6KAU - chains A and B of the 4 polymer chains in the assembly; structure by X-ray diffraction, 1.60 A resolution.

== Chain A ==
Name: Hemoglobin subunit alpha
From: Homo sapiens
UniProt: P69905 (HBA_HUMAN); residues 1-141 here correspond to UniProt positions 2-142 (UniProt number = residue number + 1)
Amino-acid sequence (141 residues; row label = number of the first residue in the row):
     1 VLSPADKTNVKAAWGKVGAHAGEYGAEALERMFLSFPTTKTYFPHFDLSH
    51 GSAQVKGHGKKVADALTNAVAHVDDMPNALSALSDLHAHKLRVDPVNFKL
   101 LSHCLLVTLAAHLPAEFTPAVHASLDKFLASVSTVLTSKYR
UniProt features mapped onto this chain:
  - binding site (O2): H58
  - binding site (heme b): H87
  - site: T8, N9 (Microbial infection: Cleavage), K11 (Not glycated), A13, W14 (Microbial infection: Cleavage), Y24, G25 (Microbial infection: Cleavage), L29, E30 (Microbial infection: Cleavage), H45, F46 (Microbial infection: Cleavage), D47, L48 (Microbial infection: Cleavage), S52, A53 (Microbial infection: Cleavage), V55, K56 (Microbial infection: Cleavage), K56 (Not glycated), G59, K60 (Microbial infection: Cleavage), K60 (Not glycated), K90 (Not glycated), L91, R92 (Microbial infection: Cleavage), K99 (Not glycated), L106, V107 (Microbial infection: Cleavage), T108, L109 (Microbial infection: Cleavage), V121, H122 (Microbial infection: Cleavage), S133, T134 (Microbial infection: Cleavage)
  - modified residue: S3 (Phosphoserine), K7 (N6-succinyllysine), T8 (Phosphothreonine), K11 (N6-succinyllysine), K16 (N6-acetyllysine), Y24 (Phosphotyrosine), S35 (Phosphoserine), K40 (N6-succinyllysine), S49 (Phosphoserine), S102 (Phosphoserine), T108 (Phosphothreonine), S124 (Phosphoserine), S131 (Phosphoserine), T134 (Phosphothreonine), T137 (Phosphothreonine), S138 (Phosphoserine)
  - glycosylation (N-linked (Glc) (glycation) lysine): K7, K16, K40, K61

== Chain B ==
Name: Hemoglobin subunit beta
From: Homo sapiens
UniProt: P68871 (HBB_HUMAN); residues 1-146 here correspond to UniProt positions 2-147 (UniProt number = residue number + 1)
Amino-acid sequence (146 residues; row label = number of the first residue in the row):
     1 VHLTPEEKSAVTALWGKVNVDEVGGEALGRLLVVYPWTQRFFESFGDLST
    51 PDAVMGNPKVKAHGKKVLGAFSDGLAHLDNLKGTFATLSELHCDKLHVDP
   101 ENFRLLGNVLVCVLAHHFGKEFTPPVQAAYQKVVAGVANALAHKYH
UniProt features mapped onto this chain:
  - binding site ((2R)-2,3-bisphosphoglycerate): V1, H2, K82, H143
  - binding site (heme b): H63, H92
  - site: E7, K8 (Microbial infection: Cleavage), G25, E26 (Microbial infection: Cleavage), G29, R30 (Microbial infection: Cleavage), Y35, P36 (Microbial infection: Cleavage), W37, T38 (Microbial infection: Cleavage), F45, G46 (Microbial infection: Cleavage), D52, A53 (Microbial infection: Cleavage), G56, N57 (Microbial infection: Cleavage), K59 (Not glycated), F71, S72 (Microbial infection: Cleavage), G74, L75 (Microbial infection: Cleavage), K82 (Not glycated), T84, F85 (Microbial infection: Cleavage), H92, C93 (Microbial infection: Cleavage), K95 (Not glycated), R104, L105 (Microbial infection: Cleavage), L110, V111 (Microbial infection: Cleavage), G119, K120 (Microbial infection: Cleavage), F122, T123 (Microbial infection: Cleavage), A128, A129 (Microbial infection: Cleavage) and 2 more in UniProt
  - modified residue: V1 (N-acetylvaline), S9 (Phosphoserine), T12 (Phosphothreonine), S44 (Phosphoserine), T50 (Phosphothreonine), K59 (N6-acetyllysine), K82 (N6-acetyllysine), T87 (Phosphothreonine), C93 (S-nitrosocysteine), K144 (N6-acetyllysine)
  - glycosylation: V1 (N-linked (Glc) (glycation) valine), K8 (N-linked (Glc) (glycation) lysine), K17 (N-linked (Glc) (glycation) lysine), K66 (N-linked (Glc) (glycation) lysine), K120 (N-linked (Glc) (glycation) lysine), K144 (N-linked (Glc) (glycation) lysine)

== Interface between chain A and chain B ==
Residue-residue contacts (37; chain A residue first):
  R31(A) - F122(B)  hydrogen bond (side chain-backbone)
  R31(A) - T123(B)
  R31(A) - P124(B)
  R31(A) - Q127(B)  hydrogen bond
  L34(A) - P124(B)  hydrophobic
  L34(A) - P125(B)
  L34(A) - A128(B)
  S35(A) - Q127(B)
  S35(A) - A128(B)
  S35(A) - Q131(B)
  F36(A) - Q131(B)
  K99(A) - R104(B)
  H103(A) - N108(B)
  H103(A) - V111(B)
  H103(A) - Q127(B)
  H103(A) - Q131(B)  hydrogen bond
  C104(A) - Q127(B)
  V107(A) - V111(B)  hydrophobic
  V107(A) - A115(B)
  V107(A) - Q127(B)
  A110(A) - C112(B)
  A110(A) - A115(B)
  A110(A) - H116(B)
  A111(A) - A115(B)
  A111(A) - G119(B)
  P114(A) - H116(B)  hydrogen bond (backbone-side chain)
  F117(A) - R30(B)  hydrogen bond (backbone-side chain)
  F117(A) - H116(B)
  T118(A) - R30(B)
  P119(A) - R30(B)
  P119(A) - V33(B)
  P119(A) - M55(B)  hydrophobic
  H122(A) - R30(B)  hydrogen bond
  H122(A) - V34(B)
  A123(A) - V34(B)
  D126(A) - V34(B)
  D126(A) - Y35(B)  hydrogen bond
Other interface residues (no listed pair), chain A (20 interface residues in all): E30, L106, A120
Other interface residues (no listed pair), chain B (21 interface residues in all): P51, E101

== In short ==
The interface between chain A and chain B involves 20 residues on one side and 21 on the other; the contacts
include 7 hydrogen bonds. Polar pairs include R31(A)-F122(B), R31(A)-Q127(B) and H103(A)-Q131(B).
Here chain A is Hemoglobin subunit alpha and chain B is Hemoglobin subunit beta, both from Homo sapiens. Entry
6KAU (Carbonmonoxy human hemoglobin A in the R2 quaternary structure at 140 K: Dark) was determined by X-ray
diffraction (same publication as 6KA9, 6KAE, 6KAH, 6KAI, 6KAO, 6KAP and 11 further entries).
